7H1R - chains A and B; structure by X-ray diffraction, 1.52 A resolution.

== Chain A ==
Molecule: Serine protease subunit NS2B
Source organism: Zika virus
Reference sequence: Q32ZE1 (POLG_ZIKV); residues 46-89 here correspond to UniProt positions 1414-1457 (UniProt number = residue number + 1368)
Chain sequence (46 residues; row label = number of the first residue in the row):
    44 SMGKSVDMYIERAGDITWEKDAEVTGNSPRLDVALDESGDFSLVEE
Disordered / not traced: 44-49, 89
Sequence notes: expression tag (44-45)

== Chain B ==
Molecule: Serine protease NS3
Source organism: Zika virus
Notes: EC 3.4.21.91, 3.6.1.15, 3.6.4.13
Reference sequence: Q32ZE1 (POLG_ZIKV); residues 11-177 here correspond to UniProt positions 1509-1675 (UniProt number = residue number + 1498)
Chain sequence (168 residues; numbered 10 to 177; the number before each row is that of its first residue):
    10 MKEVKKGETTDGVYRVMTRRLLGSTQVGVGVMQEGVFHTMWHVTKGAALR
    60 SGEGRLDPYWGDVKQDLVSYCGPWKLDAAWDGLSEVQLLAVPPGERAKNI
   110 QTLPGIFKTKDGDIGAVALDYPAGTSGSPILDKCGRVIGLYGNGVVIKNG
   160 SYVSAITQGKREEETPVE
Disordered / not traced: 10-15, 172-177
Sequence notes: initiating methionine (10); conflict Lys107 (Arg1605 in Q32ZE1)
Small-molecule neighbours: 4-(aminomethyl)-N,N-dimethylpyridin-2-amine (A1AJP): Asp129, Tyr130, Pro131, Ala132, Ser135, Tyr150, Gly151, Val155, Tyr161
Curated features (UniProtKB/Swiss-Prot):
  - active site (Charge relay system): His51, Asp75, Ser135

== Interface between chain A and chain B ==
Residue-residue contacts - 96 pairs, chain A then chain B:
  Asp50(A) - Thr27(B)
  Asp50(A) - Arg28(B)
  Asp50(A) - Arg59(B)  salt bridge
  Met51(A) - Met26(B)
  Met51(A) - Val36(B)  hydrophobic
  Met51(A) - Val52(B)
  Met51(A) - Thr53(B)
  Met51(A) - Leu58(B)
  Met51(A) - Arg59(B)  hydrogen bond (backbone-backbone)
  Tyr52(A) - Arg24(B)
  Tyr52(A) - Val25(B)
  Tyr52(A) - Met26(B)  hydrogen bond (backbone-backbone)
  Tyr52(A) - Arg28(B)  hydrogen bond
  Tyr52(A) - Ser33(B)
  Tyr52(A) - Arg59(B)
  Ile53(A) - Tyr23(B)  hydrophobic
  Ile53(A) - Arg24(B)
  Ile53(A) - Met41(B)  hydrophobic
  Ile53(A) - Phe46(B)  hydrophobic
  Ile53(A) - Arg59(B)  hydrogen bond (backbone-backbone)
  Ile53(A) - Ser60(B)
  Ile53(A) - Leu65(B)  hydrophobic
  Glu54(A) - Tyr23(B)
  Glu54(A) - Arg24(B)  hydrogen bond (backbone-backbone)
  Arg55(A) - Glu17(B)
  Arg55(A) - Asp20(B)  hydrogen bond (side chain-backbone)
  Arg55(A) - Gly21(B)
  Arg55(A) - Val22(B)
  Arg55(A) - Tyr23(B)
  Ala56(A) - Val22(B)  hydrogen bond (backbone-backbone)
  Ala56(A) - Val100(B)  hydrophobic
  Ala56(A) - Ala106(B)
  Gly57(A) - Gly21(B)
  Gly57(A) - Val22(B)  hydrogen bond (backbone-backbone)
  Asp58(A) - Leu98(B)
  Ile59(A) - Gly21(B)
  Ile59(A) - Val22(B)
  Ile59(A) - Val40(B)  hydrophobic
  Ile59(A) - Leu98(B)  hydrophobic
  Ile59(A) - Leu140(B)  hydrophobic
  Ile59(A) - Gly144(B)
  Ile59(A) - Val146(B)  hydrophobic
  Thr60(A) - Asn108(B)  hydrogen bond (backbone-side chain)
  Thr60(A) - Leu140(B)
  Trp61(A) - Glu94(B)
  Trp61(A) - Val95(B)
  Trp61(A) - Gln96(B)
  Trp61(A) - Gln110(B)
  Trp61(A) - Leu140(B)
  Trp61(A) - Asp141(B)
  Trp61(A) - Lys142(B)
  Glu62(A) - Gln96(B)  hydrogen bond (backbone-side chain)
  Glu62(A) - Asn108(B)
  Ala65(A) - Gln96(B)
  Ala65(A) - Asn108(B)
  Glu66(A) - Ile109(B)
  Glu66(A) - Gln110(B)  hydrogen bond (backbone-backbone)
  Val67(A) - Glu94(B)
  Val67(A) - Gln110(B)
  Thr68(A) - Ile109(B)
  Thr68(A) - Gln110(B)  hydrogen bond (backbone-backbone)
  Thr68(A) - Thr111(B)  hydrogen bond (backbone-side chain)
  Thr68(A) - Leu128(B)
  Gly69(A) - Thr111(B)
  Gly69(A) - Ala127(B)
  Asn70(A) - Leu112(B)
  Asn70(A) - Ala127(B)
  Ser71(A) - Leu112(B)  hydrogen bond (side chain-backbone)
  Ser71(A) - Pro113(B)
  Ser71(A) - Gly114(B)
  Pro72(A) - Gly114(B)
  Pro72(A) - Ile115(B)  hydrogen bond (backbone-backbone)
  Pro72(A) - Ala127(B)
  Pro72(A) - Val162(B)  hydrophobic
  Arg73(A) - Ile115(B)
  Leu74(A) - Ile115(B)  hydrogen bond (backbone-backbone)
  Leu74(A) - Phe116(B)
  Leu74(A) - Lys117(B)  hydrogen bond (backbone-backbone)
  Leu74(A) - Ile156(B)  hydrophobic
  Asp75(A) - Lys117(B)
  Val76(A) - Phe116(B)  hydrophobic
  Val76(A) - Lys117(B)  hydrogen bond (backbone-backbone)
  Val76(A) - Thr118(B)
  Leu78(A) - Lys73(B)
  Asp79(A) - Lys73(B)
  Glu80(A) - Lys73(B)
  Ser81(A) - Val72(B)
  Gly82(A) - Val72(B)
  Gly82(A) - Lys73(B)
  Gly82(A) - Asn152(B)  hydrogen bond (backbone-side chain)
  Phe84(A) - Asn152(B)
  Phe84(A) - Gly153(B)
  Phe84(A) - Val154(B)
  Phe84(A) - Ala164(B)  hydrophobic
  Ser85(A) - Val154(B)
  Leu86(A) - Val154(B)  hydrophobic
Also at the interface, not in a pair above, chain B (57 interface residues in all): Thr19, Ala57, Ile123, Val155

== Summary ==
33 residues of chain A and 57 residues of chain B are in contact, with 19 hydrogen bonds and 1 salt bridge.
Among the polar pairs are Asp50(A)-Arg59(B), Tyr52(A)-Arg28(B) and Arg55(A)-Asp20(B). Chain B binds
4-(aminomethyl)-N,N-dimethylpyridin-2-amine. UniProt lists 3 active-site residues on chain B.
Here chain A is Serine protease subunit NS2B and chain B is Serine protease NS3, both from Zika virus. Entry
7H1R (PanDDA analysis group deposition -- Crystal Structure of ZIKV NS2B-NS3 protease in complex with
Z270758780) was determined by X-ray diffraction.
